9FP2 - chains D and E of the 8 polymer chains in the assembly; structure by electron microscopy, 3.76 A resolution.

[Chain D (and E)]
Name: Cyclic di-GMP binding protein BcsE
Source organism: Escherichia coli
Notes: engineered mutation(s): N-terminal Strep-tag; chain E of this document is another copy of the same molecule, construct and numbering; everything in this record applies to it too
Chain sequence (536 residues; numbered -12 to 523; the number before each row is that of its first residue; numbers below 1 keep their minus sign (Met-12 is residue -12)):
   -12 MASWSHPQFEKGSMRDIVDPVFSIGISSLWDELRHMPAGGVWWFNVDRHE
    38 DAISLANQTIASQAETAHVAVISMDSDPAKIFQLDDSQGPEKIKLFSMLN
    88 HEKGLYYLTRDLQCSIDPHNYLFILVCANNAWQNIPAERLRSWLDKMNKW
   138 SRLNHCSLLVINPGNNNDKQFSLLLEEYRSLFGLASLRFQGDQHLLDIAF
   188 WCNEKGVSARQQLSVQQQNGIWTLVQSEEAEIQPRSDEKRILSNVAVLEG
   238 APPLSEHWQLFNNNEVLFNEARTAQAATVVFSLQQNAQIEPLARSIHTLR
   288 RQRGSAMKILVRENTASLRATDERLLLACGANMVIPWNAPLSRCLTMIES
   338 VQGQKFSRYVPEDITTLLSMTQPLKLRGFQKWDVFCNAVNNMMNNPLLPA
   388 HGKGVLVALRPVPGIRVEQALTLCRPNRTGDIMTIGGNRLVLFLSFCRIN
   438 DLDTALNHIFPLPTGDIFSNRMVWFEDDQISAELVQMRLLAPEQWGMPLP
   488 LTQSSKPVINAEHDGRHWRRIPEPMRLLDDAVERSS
Not modelled in the structure: -12 to 4, 214-221, 486-505, 516-523 (chain E: -12 to 4, 214-222, 492-504, 516-523)
Ligand contacts:
  - c-di-GMP (C2E; 9,9'-[(2R,3R,3aS,5S,7aR,9R,10R,10aS,12S,14aR)-3,5,10,12-tetrahydroxy-5,12-dioxidooctahydro-2H,7H-difuro[3,2-d:3',2'-j][1,3,7,9,2,8]tetraoxadiphosphacyclododecine-2,9-diyl]bis(2-amino-1,9-dihydro-6H-purin-6-one)), molecule 1: Asn273, Ile276, Ser304, Leu305, Arg306, Asp309, Arg364, Asn414, Arg415, Thr416, His445
  - c-di-GMP (C2E), molecule 2: Ala303, Leu305, Arg306, Ala307, Asn414, Arg415, Asp418, Leu431, Phe433, Cys434, Arg435, Asp438, Thr441, Ala442, His445
From the paper describing this entry:
  - binding site for c-di-GMP: Arg306, Arg415

[Interface between chain D and chain E]
Pairs across the interface - 33 pairs, chain D then chain E:
  Pro24(D) with Tyr165(E)
  Ala25(D) with Arg166(E), hydrogen bond (backbone-side chain)
  Gly26(D) with Arg166(E), hydrogen bond (backbone-side chain)
  Arg139(D) with Arg166(E)
  Tyr165(D) with Cys189(E), hydrophobic; Asn190(E), hydrogen bond (side chain-backbone)
  Arg166(D) with Arg139(E); Phe169(E)
  Phe169(D) with Tyr165(E), hydrophobic; Arg166(E)
  Phe187(D) with Val194(E), hydrophobic
  Cys189(D) with Tyr165(E), hydrophobic
  Asn190(D) with Tyr165(E)
  Val194(D) with Ala196(E)
  Ala196(D) with Val194(E); Ala196(E)
  Glu236(D) with Ser329(E), hydrogen bond (backbone-side chain)
  Gly237(D) with Thr333(E), hydrogen bond (backbone-side chain)
  Ala238(D) with Thr333(E)
  Pro239(D) with Thr333(E); Glu336(E)
  Pro240(D) with Glu336(E)
  Ser329(D) with Ala238(E); Pro239(E); Leu241(E); Leu328(E)
  Arg330(D) with Ala238(E)
  Leu332(D) with Leu241(E), hydrophobic
  Thr333(D) with Pro239(E), hydrogen bond (side chain-backbone); Pro240(E)
  Glu336(D) with Pro240(E); Leu241(E); Ser242(E)
Also at the interface, not in a pair above, chain D (30 interface residues in all): Gly27, Glu191, Ser195, Lys226, Leu241, Ser242, Pro327, Leu328
Also at the interface, not in a pair above, chain E (28 interface residues in all): Pro24, Gly26, Phe187, Glu191, Ser195, Leu235, Glu236, Gly237, Glu243, His244, Leu332

[Overview]
Chain D and chain E form an interface of 30 and 28 residues respectively; the contacts include 6 hydrogen
bonds. Polar pairs include Ala25(D)-Arg166(E), Gly26(D)-Arg166(E) and Tyr165(D)-Asn190(E). Ligands of chain D:
c-di-GMP. The paper reports a binding site for c-di-GMP at Arg306(D) and Arg415(D).
Chain D and chain E are both Cyclic di-GMP binding protein BcsE (Escherichia coli); the structure, Cryo-EM
structure of the BcsEFRQ regulatory subcomplex for E. coli cellulose secretion in non-saturating c-di-GMP
(local), was determined by electron microscopy together with 9FMV, 9FMZ, 9FNN, 9FO7 and 9FP0 from the same
study.
